Entry 1ZAW (X-ray diffraction, 2.30 A resolution); this record covers chains A and V of the 7 polymer chains in the assembly.

== Chain A ==
Molecule: 50S ribosomal protein L10
Source organism: Thermotoga maritima
Reference sequence: P29394 (RL10_THEMA); residue numbers follow UniProt; this construct covers 1-179
Chain sequence (180 residues; row label = number of the first residue in the row; numbering starts at 0):
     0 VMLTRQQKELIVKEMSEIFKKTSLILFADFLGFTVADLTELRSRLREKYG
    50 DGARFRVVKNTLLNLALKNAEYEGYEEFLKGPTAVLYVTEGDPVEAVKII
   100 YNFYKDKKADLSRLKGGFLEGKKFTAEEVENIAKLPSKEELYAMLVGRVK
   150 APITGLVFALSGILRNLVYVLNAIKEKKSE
Unresolved in the structure: 178-179
Construct notes: cloning artifact (0); modified residue (1, 14, 143)
Modified / non-standard residues: Mse1 (selenomethionine; parent Met); Mse14 (selenomethionine; parent Met); Mse143 (selenomethionine; parent Met)

== Chain V ==
Molecule: 50S ribosomal protein L7/L12
Source organism: Thermotoga maritima
Notes: fragment: N-terminal domain
Reference sequence: P29396 (RL7_THEMA); numbering as in UniProt (aligned over 1-30)
Chain sequence (30 residues; each row starts with the number of its first residue):
     1 MTIDEIIEAIEKLTVSELAELVKKLEDKFG
Construct notes: modified residue (1)
Modified / non-standard residues: Mse1 (selenomethionine; parent Met)

== Interface between chain A and chain V ==
Pairs across the interface - 26 pairs, chain A then chain V:
  Asp91(A) with Thr14(V); Val15(V), hydrogen bond (side chain-backbone)
  Leu118(A) with Ser16(V)
  Glu119(A) with Thr14(V), hydrogen bond; Ser16(V)
  Lys121(A) with Glu20(V), salt bridge
  Leu134(A) with Ala19(V), hydrophobic
  Lys137(A) with Leu13(V), hydrogen bond (side chain-backbone); Val15(V); Leu18(V)
  Leu140(A) with Val15(V); Leu18(V), hydrophobic; Ala19(V), hydrophobic; Val22(V)
  Tyr141(A) with Glu11(V); Leu18(V), hydrophobic
  Mse143(A) with Val22(V), hydrophobic
  Leu144(A) with Ile10(V), hydrophobic; Leu21(V), hydrophobic; Leu25(V), hydrophobic
  Arg147(A) with Val22(V)
  Ala150(A) with Phe29(V), hydrophobic; Gly30(V)
  Pro151(A) with Phe29(V), hydrophobic; Gly30(V)
  Gly154(A) with Gly30(V)
Also at the interface, not in a pair above, chain A (17 interface residues in all): Val93, Pro135, Val148
Also at the interface, not in a pair above, chain V (16 interface residues in all): Glu17, Glu26

== Summary ==
17 residues of chain A and 16 residues of chain V are in contact, with 3 hydrogen bonds and 1 salt bridge.
Among the polar pairs are Lys121(A)-Glu20(V), Asp91(A)-Val15(V) and Glu119(A)-Thr14(V).
Here chain A is 50S ribosomal protein L10 and chain V is 50S ribosomal protein L7/L12, both from Thermotoga
maritima. Entry 1ZAW (Ribosomal Protein L10-L12(NTD) Complex, Space Group P212121, Form A) was determined by
X-ray diffraction, deposited together with 1ZAV and 1ZAX.
